Entry 8RHQ (X-ray diffraction, 2.00 A resolution); this record covers chains C and E of the 9 polymer chains in the assembly.

== Chain C (and E) ==
Name: HLA class I histocompatibility antigen
Source organism: Homo sapiens
Notes: chain E of this document is another copy of the same molecule, construct and numbering; everything in this record applies to it too
UniProtKB: Q5S3G3 (Q5S3G3_HUMAN); residues -23 to 341 here correspond to UniProt positions 1-365 (UniProt number = residue number + 24)
Chain sequence (365 residues; each row starts with the number of its first residue; numbers below 1 keep their minus sign (Met-23 is residue -23)):
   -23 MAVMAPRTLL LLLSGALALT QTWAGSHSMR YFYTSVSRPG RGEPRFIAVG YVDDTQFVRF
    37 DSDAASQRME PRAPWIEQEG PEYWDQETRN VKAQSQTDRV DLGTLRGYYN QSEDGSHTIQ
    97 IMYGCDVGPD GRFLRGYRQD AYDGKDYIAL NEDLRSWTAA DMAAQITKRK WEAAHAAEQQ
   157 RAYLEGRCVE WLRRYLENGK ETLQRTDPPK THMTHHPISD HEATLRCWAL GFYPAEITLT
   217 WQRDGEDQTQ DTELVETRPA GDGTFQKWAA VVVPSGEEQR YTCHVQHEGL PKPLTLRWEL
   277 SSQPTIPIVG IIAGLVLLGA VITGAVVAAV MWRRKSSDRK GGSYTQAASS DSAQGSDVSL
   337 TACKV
Disordered / not traced: -23 to 0, 275-341 (chain E: -23 to 0, 16-17, 276-341)
Disulfide bonds: Cys101-Cys164, Cys203-Cys259
Metal / ion sites: Na+: Gly83, Asn86 (shared with 2 residues of chain A; Gly83(E), Asn86(E) of chain E)

== Interface between chain C and chain E ==
Residue-residue contacts (4):
  Ala41(C) - Asp183(E)
  Ala41(C) - Asp238(E)
  Arg44(C) - Glu177(E)  salt bridge
  Trp60(C) - Glu177(E)
Also at the interface, not in a pair above, chain C (4 interface residues in all): Asp61
Also at the interface, not in a pair above, chain E (5 interface residues in all): Lys176, Thr240

== Overview ==
Chain C and chain E form an interface of 4 and 5 residues respectively; the contacts include 1 salt bridge.
The salt-bridged pair is Arg44(C)-Glu177(E). Gly83(C) and Asn86(C) form the Na+ site.
Chain C and chain E are both HLA class I histocompatibility antigen (Homo sapiens); the structure, Crystal
structure of HLA-A*11:01 in complex with SVLNDIFSRL, an 10-mer epitope from SARS-CoV-2 Spike (S975-984), was
determined by X-ray diffraction (same publication as 7SIS, 8RBU, 8RBV, 8RCV, 8REF and 8RH6).
